PDB entry 9IVP | electron microscopy, 3.00 A resolution | chains A and V of the 48 polymer chains in the assembly

[Chain A (and V)]
Protein: DARPin, Ferritin heavy chain, N-terminally processed
From: synthetic construct
Notes: chain V of this document is another copy of the same molecule, construct and numbering; everything in this record applies to it too
UniProt: P02794 (FRIH_HUMAN); residues 193-350 here correspond to UniProt positions 20-177 (UniProt number = residue number - 173)
Amino-acid sequence (370 residues; row label = number of the first residue in the row):
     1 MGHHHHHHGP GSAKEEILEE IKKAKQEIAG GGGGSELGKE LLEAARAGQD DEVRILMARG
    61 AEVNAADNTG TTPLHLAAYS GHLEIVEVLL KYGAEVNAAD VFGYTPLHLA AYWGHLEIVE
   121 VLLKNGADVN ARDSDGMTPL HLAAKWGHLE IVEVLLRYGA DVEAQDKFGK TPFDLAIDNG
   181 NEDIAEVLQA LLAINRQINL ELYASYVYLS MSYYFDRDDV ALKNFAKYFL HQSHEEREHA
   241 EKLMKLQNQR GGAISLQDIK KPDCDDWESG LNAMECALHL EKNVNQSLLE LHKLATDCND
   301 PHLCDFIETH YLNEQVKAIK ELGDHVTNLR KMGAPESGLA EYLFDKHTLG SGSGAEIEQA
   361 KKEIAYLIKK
Unresolved in the structure: 1-34, 351-370
Construct notes: conflict A253 (Arg80 in P02794), S255 (Phe82 in P02794), C298 (Lys125 in P02794); expression tag (351-370)
UniProt features mapped onto this chain:
  - binding site (Fe cation): E201, E236, H239, E281, Q315
  - site: R196 (Essential for association with cargo receptor NCOA4)

[Interface between chain A and chain V]
Residue-residue contacts - 53 pairs, chain A then chain V:
  L202(A) with Y206(V), hydrophobic
  S205(A) with R237(V)
  Y206(A) with L202(V), hydrophobic; L256(V); Q257(V), hydrogen bond (side chain-backbone); I259(V), hydrophobic
  L209(A) with R237(V); M244(V), hydrophobic
  S210(A) with L256(V)
  Y213(A) with E241(V), hydrogen bond (side chain-backbone); M244(V), hydrophobic; K245(V); N248(V), hydrogen bond (backbone-side chain)
  D216(A) with N248(V), hydrogen bond
  R217(A) with N248(V)
  L230(A) with E241(V)
  S233(A) with R237(V), hydrogen bond
  H234(A) with R237(V); E241(V), salt bridge
  R237(A) with S205(V); L209(V); S233(V), hydrogen bond; H234(V)
  E241(A) with L209(V); Y213(V), hydrogen bond (backbone-side chain); L230(V); H234(V), salt bridge
  M244(A) with L209(V), hydrophobic; Y213(V), hydrophobic
  K245(A) with Y213(V)
  N248(A) with Y213(V), hydrogen bond (side chain-backbone); D216(V), hydrogen bond; R217(V)
  I254(A) with D265(V)
  S255(A) with D265(V)
  L256(A) with Y206(V); S210(V); K261(V), hydrogen bond (backbone-side chain); D265(V)
  Q257(A) with Y206(V), hydrogen bond (backbone-side chain); K261(V)
  D258(A) with I259(V); K260(V); K261(V), hydrogen bond (side chain-backbone)
  I259(A) with Y206(V); D258(V); I259(V), hydrogen bond (backbone-backbone)
  K260(A) with D258(V)
  K261(A) with L256(V), hydrogen bond (side chain-backbone); Q257(V), hydrogen bond; D258(V), hydrogen bond (backbone-side chain)
  D265(A) with S255(V); L256(V)
Also at the interface, not in a pair above, chain A (28 interface residues in all): R157, D218, G251
Also at the interface, not in a pair above, chain V (29 interface residues in all): R157, D218, G251, I254, P262

[Summary]
28 residues of chain A face 29 of chain V across their interface; the contacts include 16 hydrogen bonds and 2
salt bridges. Polar contacts include H234(A)-E241(V), Y206(A)-Q257(V) and Y213(A)-E241(V). From UniProt: 5 Fe
cation-binding residues on chain A.
Both chains are DARPin, Ferritin heavy chain, N-terminally processed (synthetic construct). Entry 9IVP (24-mer
DARPin-apoferritin scaffold in complex with the maltose binding protein) was determined by electron microscopy
(same publication as 9IRV and 9J48).
